8ZO3 - chain A; structure by X-ray diffraction, 1.88 A resolution.

[Chain A]
Molecule: N-acetylmuramic acid/N-acetylglucosamine kinase
Organism: Clostridium acetobutylicum (strain ATCC 824 / DSM 792 / JCM 1419 / IAM 19013 / LMG 5710 / NBRC 13948 / NRRL B-527 / VKM B-1787 / 2291 / W)
Notes: EC 2.7.1.-, 2.7.1.59
UniProtKB: Q97ML3 (MURK_CLOAB); residues 1-306 here = UniProt positions 1-306
Chain sequence (306 residues; each row starts with the number of its first residue):
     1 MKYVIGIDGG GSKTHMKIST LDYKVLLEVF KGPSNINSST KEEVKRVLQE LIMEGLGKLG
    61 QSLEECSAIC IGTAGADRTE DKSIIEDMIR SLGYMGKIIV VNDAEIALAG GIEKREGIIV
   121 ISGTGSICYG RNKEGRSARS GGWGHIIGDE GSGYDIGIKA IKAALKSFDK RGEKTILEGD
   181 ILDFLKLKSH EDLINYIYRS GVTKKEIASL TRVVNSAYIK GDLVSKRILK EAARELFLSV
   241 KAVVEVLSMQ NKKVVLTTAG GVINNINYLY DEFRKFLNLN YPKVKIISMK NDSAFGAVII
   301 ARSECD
Swiss-Prot annotation at these positions:
  - binding site (ATP): Ser-12, Thr-124, Ala-208
  - binding site (substrate): Asn-35, Gly-142 to Gly-144, Asp-149
Residues lining bound ligands: N-acetylglucosamine (NAG; 2-acetamido-2-deoxy-beta-D-glucopyranose): Asn-35, Asn-37, Ala-74, Gly-75, Ala-76, Asp-77, Asn-102, Asp-103, Ile-121, Gly-125, Ser-126, Ile-127, Gly-142, Trp-143, Gly-144, His-145, Asp-149

[Summary]
Bound to chain A: N-acetylglucosamine. UniProt lists 3 ATP-binding residues and 5 substrate-binding residues.
Chain A is N-acetylmuramic acid/N-acetylglucosamine kinase (Clostridium acetobutylicum (strain ATCC 824 / DSM
792 / JCM 1419 / IAM 19013 / LMG 5710 / NBRC 13948 / NRRL B-527 / VKM B-1787 / 2291 / W)); the structure, The
crystal structures of MurK in complex with N-acetylglucosamine from Clostridium acetobutylicum, was determined
by X-ray diffraction together with 8ZOV and 8ZPO from the same study.
